Entry 6WG1 (X-ray diffraction, 2.09 A resolution); this record covers chains H and C of the 5 polymer chains in the assembly.

# Chain H
Molecule: Fab399 heavy chain
From: Homo sapiens
Sequence (224 residues; row label = number of the first residue in the row; a row labelled like 52A-52C holds insertion residues (52A, then the next letters in order)):
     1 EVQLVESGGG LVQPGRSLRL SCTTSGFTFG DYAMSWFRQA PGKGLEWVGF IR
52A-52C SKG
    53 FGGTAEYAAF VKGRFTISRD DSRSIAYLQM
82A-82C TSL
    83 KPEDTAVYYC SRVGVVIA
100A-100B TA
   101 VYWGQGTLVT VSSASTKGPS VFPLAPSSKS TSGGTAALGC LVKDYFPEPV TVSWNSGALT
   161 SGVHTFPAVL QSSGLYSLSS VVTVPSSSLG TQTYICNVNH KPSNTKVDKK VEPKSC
Unresolved in the structure: 127-133, 214-216
Cystine bridges: Cys22-Cys92, Cys140-Cys196
From the paper describing this entry:
  - self-association interface (contacts with another copy of this molecule); pairs are residue here / residue on that copy: Tyr32-Asp31 (hydrogen bond), Arg94-Asp31 (salt bridge)

# Chain C
Molecule: NPNA6 peptide
Sequence (26 residues; each row starts with the number of its first residue; numbering starts at 0):
     0 XNPNANPNAN PNANPNANPN ANPNAX
Unresolved in the structure: 0, 25
Modified residues: ACE (acetyl group) at position 0; NH2 (amino group) at position 25

# Interface between chain H and chain C
Contacting residue pairs - 14 pairs, chain H then chain C:
  Ala33(H) with Pro22(C)
  Phe50(H) with Asn19(C); Pro22(C), hydrophobic
  Arg52(H) with Asn19(C); Asn21(C), hydrogen bond (side chain-backbone); Pro22(C)
  Phe53(H) with Asn7(C); Asn23(C); Ala24(C), hydrophobic
  Glu58(H) with Asn19(C), hydrogen bond
  Val95(H) with Pro22(C), hydrophobic
  Gly96(H) with Asn23(C), hydrogen bond (backbone-side chain)
  Val97(H) with Asn23(C)
  Ala100(H) with Asn23(C)
Other interface residues (no listed pair), chain C (8 interface residues in all): Pro18, Ala20

# Summary
9 residues of chain H face 8 of chain C across their interface; the contacts include 3 hydrogen bonds. Among
the polar pairs are Arg52(H)-Asn21(C), Glu58(H)-Asn19(C) and Gly96(H)-Asn23(C). From the paper: a
self-association interface involving Tyr32(H) and Arg94(H).
Chain H is Fab399 heavy chain (Homo sapiens) and chain C is NPNA6 peptide; the structure, Crystal structure of
Fab399 in complex with NPNA6 peptide from circumsporozoite protein, was determined by X-ray diffraction (same
publication as 6W00, 6WFX, 6WFY, 6WG0 and 6WG2).
